3OE7 - chains B and G of the 9 polymer chains in the assembly; structure by X-ray diffraction, 3.19 A resolution.

Chain B:
Protein: ATP synthase subunit alpha
From: Saccharomyces cerevisiae
Notes: EC 3.6.3.14
UniProt: P07251 (ATPA_YEAST); residues 1-510 here correspond to UniProt positions 36-545 (UniProt number = residue number + 35)
Amino-acid sequence (510 residues; numbered 1 to 510; the number before each row is that of its first residue):
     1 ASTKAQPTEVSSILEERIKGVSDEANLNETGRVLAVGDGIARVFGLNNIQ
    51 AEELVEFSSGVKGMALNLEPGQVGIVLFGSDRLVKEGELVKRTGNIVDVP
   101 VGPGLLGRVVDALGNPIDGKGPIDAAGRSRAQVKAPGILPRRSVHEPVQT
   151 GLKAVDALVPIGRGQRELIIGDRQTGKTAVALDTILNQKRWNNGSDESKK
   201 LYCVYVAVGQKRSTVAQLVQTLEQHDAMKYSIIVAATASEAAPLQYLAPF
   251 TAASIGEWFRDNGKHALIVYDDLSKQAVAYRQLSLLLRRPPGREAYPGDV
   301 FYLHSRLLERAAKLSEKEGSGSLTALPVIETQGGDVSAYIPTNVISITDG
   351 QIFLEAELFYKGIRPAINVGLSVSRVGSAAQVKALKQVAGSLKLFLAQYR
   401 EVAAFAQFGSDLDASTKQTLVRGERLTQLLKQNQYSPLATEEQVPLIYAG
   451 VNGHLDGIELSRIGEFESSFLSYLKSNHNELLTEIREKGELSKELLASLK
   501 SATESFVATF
Unresolved in the structure: 1-24, 408-409, 510
Curated features (UniProtKB/Swiss-Prot):
  - binding site (ATP): Gly-171 to Thr-178
  - site: Ser-372 (Required for activity)
  - modified residue (Phosphoserine): Ser-22, Ser-143
Bound ions: Mg2+: Thr-178 (together with AMP-PNP)
Small-molecule neighbours:
  - AMP-PNP (ANP; phosphoaminophosphonic acid-adenylate ester), molecule 1: Asp-172, Arg-173, Gln-174, Thr-175, Gly-176, Lys-177, Thr-178, Ala-179, Glu-330, Phe-359, Arg-364, Pro-365, Gln-432, Asn-433, Gln-434, Tyr-435
  - AMP-PNP (ANP), molecule 2: Ile-345, Ser-346, Val-373, Arg-375
What the authors report for this chain:
  - binding site for phosphate ion: Arg-375

Chain G:
Protein: ATP synthase subunit gamma
From: Saccharomyces cerevisiae
Notes: EC 3.6.3.14
UniProt: P38077 (ATPG_YEAST); residues 1-278 here correspond to UniProt positions 34-311 (UniProt number = residue number + 33)
Amino-acid sequence (278 residues; row label = number of the first residue in the row):
     1 ATLKEVEMRLKSIKNIEKITKTMKIVASTRLSKAEKAKISAKKMDEAEQL
    51 FYKNAETKNLDVEATETGAPKELIVAITSDKGLCGSIHSQLAKAVRRHLN
   101 DQPNADIVTIGDKIKMQLLRTHPNNIKLSINGIGKDAPTFQESALIADKL
   151 LSVMKAGTYPKISIFYNDPVSSLSFEPSEKPIFNAKTIEQSPSFGKFEID
   201 TDANVPRDLFEYTLANQMLTAMAQGYAAEISARRNAMDNASKNAGDMINR
   251 YSILYNRTRQAVITNELVDTITGASSLG
Unresolved in the structure: 60-70, 277-278
Differences from the reference sequence: engineered mutation Thr-270 (Ile303 in P38077)

Interface between chain B and chain G:
Contacting residue pairs - 5 pairs, chain B then chain G:
  Pro-291(B) / Val-268(G)  hydrophobic
  Ala-295(B) / Thr-264(G)
  Gly-333(B) / Ile-253(G)
  Asp-335(B) / Arg-257(G)  salt bridge
  Gln-407(B) / Asn-239(G)
Also at the interface, not in a pair above, chain B (7 interface residues in all): Glu-294, Gln-332

In short:
7 residues of chain B and 5 residues of chain G are in contact, with 1 salt bridge. Its one salt-bridged
contact is Asp-335(B)/Arg-257(G). Chain B binds AMP-PNP. From UniProt: 8 ATP-binding residues on chain B. From
the paper: a binding site for phosphate ion at Arg-375(B).
Here chain B is ATP synthase subunit alpha and chain G is ATP synthase subunit gamma, both from Saccharomyces
cerevisiae. Entry 3OE7 (Structure of four mutant forms of yeast f1 ATPase: gamma-I270T) was determined by
X-ray diffraction together with 3OEH and 3OFN from the same study.
